9D3K - chains E and I of the 12 polymer chains in the assembly; structure by electron microscopy, 2.70 A resolution.

# Chain E
Molecule: Histone H3.2
From: Homo sapiens
UniProt: Q71DI3 (H32_HUMAN); residues 41-135 here correspond to UniProt positions 42-136 (UniProt number = residue number + 1)
Amino-acid sequence (95 residues; row label = number of the first residue in the row):
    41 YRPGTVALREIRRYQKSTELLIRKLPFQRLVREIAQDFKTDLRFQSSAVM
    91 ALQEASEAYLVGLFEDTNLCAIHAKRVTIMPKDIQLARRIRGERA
Swiss-Prot annotation at these positions:
  - modified residue: Tyr41 (Phosphotyrosine), Lys56 (N6,N6,N6-trimethyllysine), Ser57 (Phosphoserine), Lys64 (N6-(2-hydroxyisobutyryl)lysine), Lys79 (N6,N6,N6-trimethyllysine), Thr80 (Phosphothreonine), Ser86 (Phosphoserine), Thr107 (Phosphothreonine), Lys115 (N6-acetyllysine), Lys122 (N6-(2-hydroxyisobutyryl)lysine)
  - lipidation: Cys110 (S-palmitoyl cysteine)

# Chain I
Molecule: 601 DNA
Sequence (94 nucleotides; row label = number of the first residue in the row; numbers below 1 keep their minus sign (DT-47 is residue -47)):
   -47 TCAATTGGTCGTAGACAGCTCTAGCACCGCTTAAACGCACGTACGCGCTG
     3 TCCCCCGCGTTTTAACCGCCAAGGGGATTACTCCCTAGTCTCCA

# Interface between chain E and chain I
Residue-residue contacts (16; chain E residue first):
  Pro43(E) with DA-5(I), sugar contact
  Arg63(E) with DA-13(I), salt bridge to the phosphate
  Arg72(E) with DC-23(I), salt bridge to the phosphate
  Arg83(E) with DG-24(I), base contact; DC-23(I), phosphate contact
  Phe84(E) with DG-24(I), sugar contact; DC-23(I), hydrogen bond to the phosphate
  Gln85(E) with DG-24(I), phosphate contact
  Ser86(E) with DG-24(I), hydrogen bond to the phosphate
  Arg116(E) with DG-3(I), phosphate contact; DC-2(I), phosphate contact
  Val117(E) with DC-4(I), phosphate contact; DG-3(I), hydrogen bond to the phosphate
  Thr118(E) with DC-4(I), phosphate contact; DG-3(I), hydrogen bond to the phosphate
  Met120(E) with DG-3(I), sugar contact
Also at the interface, not in a pair above, chain E (12 interface residues in all): Lys115
Also at the interface, not in a pair above, chain I (9 interface residues in all): DA-14, DT-6

# Overview
12 residues of chain E and 9 residues of chain I are in contact, with 4 hydrogen bonds and 2 salt bridges.
Polar pairs include Phe84(E)-DC-23(I), Ser86(E)-DG-24(I) and Val117(E)-DG-3(I).
Here chain E is Histone H3.2 (Homo sapiens) and chain I is 601 DNA. Entry 9D3K (Two Dsup molecules in complex
with the nucleosome open from both sides) was determined by electron microscopy (same publication as 9D3L,
9D3N, 9D3O, 9D3Q, 9D3R, 9D3S and 9D3T).
